9H5Z - chains A and B; structure by X-ray diffraction, 2.20 A resolution.

Chain A (and B):
Protein: Monoamine oxidase
From: Thermoanaerobacterales bacterium
Notes: chain B of this document is another copy of the same molecule, construct and numbering; everything in this record applies to it too
UniProtKB: A0AAJ6N6J2 (A0AAJ6N6J2_9FIRM); residue numbers follow UniProt; this construct covers 1-453
Amino-acid sequence (474 residues; numbered -20 to 453; the number before each row is that of its first residue; numbers below 1 keep their minus sign (Met-20 is residue -20)):
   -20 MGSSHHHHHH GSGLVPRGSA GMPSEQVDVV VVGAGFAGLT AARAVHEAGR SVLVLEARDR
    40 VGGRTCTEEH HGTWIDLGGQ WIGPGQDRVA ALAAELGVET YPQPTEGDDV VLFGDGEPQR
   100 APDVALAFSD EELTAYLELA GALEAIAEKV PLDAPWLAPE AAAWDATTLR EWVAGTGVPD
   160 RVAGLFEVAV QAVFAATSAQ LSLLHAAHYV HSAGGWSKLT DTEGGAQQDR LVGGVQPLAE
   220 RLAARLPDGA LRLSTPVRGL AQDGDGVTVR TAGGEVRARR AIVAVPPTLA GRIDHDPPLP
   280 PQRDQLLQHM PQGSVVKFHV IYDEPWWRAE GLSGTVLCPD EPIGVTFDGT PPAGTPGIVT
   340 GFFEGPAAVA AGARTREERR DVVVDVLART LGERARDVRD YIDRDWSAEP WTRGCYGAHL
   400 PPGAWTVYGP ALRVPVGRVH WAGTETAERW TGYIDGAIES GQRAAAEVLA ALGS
Not modelled in the structure: -20 to 4, 453
Construct notes: initiating methionine (-20); expression tag (-19 to 0)
Glycans and other covalent adducts: flavin-adenine dinucleotide (FAD) linked to Cys394
Bound ions: Mg2+ near Thr84 (its only coordinating residue here)
Ligand contacts: FAD (flavin-adenine dinucleotide): Val11, Gly12, Ala13, Gly14, Phe15, Ala16, Gly17, Leu34, Glu35, Ala36, Arg37, Gly41, Gly42, Arg43, Thr44, Leu56, Gly57, Gly58, Gln59, Trp60, Thr234, Pro235, Val236, Ala263, Val264, Pro265, Leu268, Ile272, Val294, Lys296, Trp385, Trp390, Tyr395, Gly422, Thr423, Gly431, Tyr432, Ile433, Ala436

How chain A and chain B interact:
Pairs across the interface - 69 pairs, chain A then chain B:
  Ala145(A) - Arg149(B)
  Ala145(A) - Ala178(B)
  Thr147(A) - Thr147(B)
  Arg149(A) - Ala145(B)
  Glu150(A) - Glu150(B)
  Ala178(A) - Ala145(B)
  Ala178(A) - Pro401(B)
  Gln179(A) - His288(B)
  Gln179(A) - Pro401(B)
  Gln179(A) - Tyr407(B)
  Arg237(A) - Arg249(B)
  Thr267(A) - Gln287(B)
  Gly270(A) - Arg271(B)  hydrogen bond (backbone-side chain)
  Arg271(A) - Gly270(B)  hydrogen bond (side chain-backbone)
  Arg271(A) - Arg271(B)
  Arg271(A) - Asp283(B)  salt bridge
  Arg271(A) - Gln287(B)
  Pro277(A) - Pro389(B)  hydrophobic
  Pro277(A) - Arg392(B)
  Leu278(A) - Arg392(B)  hydrogen bond (backbone-side chain)
  Pro280(A) - Asp384(B)
  Pro280(A) - Ser386(B)
  Pro280(A) - Ala387(B)
  Gln281(A) - Val348(B)
  Asp283(A) - Arg271(B)  salt bridge
  Asp283(A) - Arg392(B)  salt bridge
  Gln284(A) - Gln291(B)
  Gln284(A) - Gly292(B)  hydrogen bond (side chain-backbone)
  Gln284(A) - Ser293(B)  hydrogen bond
  Gln284(A) - Ser386(B)  hydrogen bond
  Gln284(A) - Arg392(B)  hydrogen bond (side chain-backbone)
  Gln284(A) - Gly393(B)
  Gln287(A) - Thr267(B)
  Gln287(A) - Gln287(B)
  Gln287(A) - Pro290(B)
  Gln287(A) - Gln291(B)
  Gln287(A) - Arg392(B)
  His288(A) - Gln179(B)
  His288(A) - Pro290(B)
  His288(A) - His398(B)
  Pro290(A) - Gln287(B)
  Pro290(A) - His288(B)
  Gln291(A) - Gln284(B)
  Gln291(A) - Gln287(B)
  Gly292(A) - Gln284(B)  hydrogen bond (backbone-side chain)
  Ser293(A) - Gln284(B)  hydrogen bond
  Ser293(A) - Tyr407(B)  hydrogen bond
  Pro345(A) - Val406(B)  hydrophobic
  Val348(A) - Gln281(B)
  Val348(A) - Val406(B)
  Val348(A) - Tyr407(B)  hydrophobic
  Asp384(A) - Pro280(B)
  Ser386(A) - Pro280(B)
  Ser386(A) - Gln284(B)  hydrogen bond
  Ala387(A) - Pro280(B)
  Pro389(A) - Pro277(B)  hydrophobic
  Arg392(A) - Pro277(B)
  Arg392(A) - Leu278(B)  hydrogen bond (side chain-backbone)
  Arg392(A) - Asp283(B)  salt bridge
  Arg392(A) - Gln284(B)
  Arg392(A) - Gln287(B)
  Gly393(A) - Gln284(B)
  Pro401(A) - Ala178(B)
  Pro401(A) - Gln179(B)
  Val406(A) - Pro345(B)  hydrophobic
  Val406(A) - Val348(B)
  Tyr407(A) - Gln179(B)
  Tyr407(A) - Ser293(B)  hydrogen bond
  Tyr407(A) - Val348(B)  hydrophobic
Also at the interface, not in a pair above, chain A (39 interface residues in all): Arg249, Asp273, Gly351, His398, Pro400, Gly402
Also at the interface, not in a pair above, chain B (39 interface residues in all): Arg237, Asp273, Pro279, Pro400, Gly402

Overview:
The chain A/chain B interface involves 39 residues from each chain; the contacts include 13 hydrogen bonds and
4 salt bridges. Among the polar pairs are Arg271(A)-Asp283(B), Asp283(A)-Arg392(B) and Gly270(A)-Arg271(B).
Covalently linked flavin-adenine dinucleotide: at Cys394(A).
Chain A and chain B are both Monoamine oxidase (Thermoanaerobacterales bacterium); the structure, Crystal
structure of Thermoanaerobacterales bacterium monoamine oxidase in complex with benzylamine, was determined by
X-ray diffraction (same publication as 9H5P, 9H5Q and 9H64).
